PDB entry 4TKU | X-ray diffraction, 1.43 A resolution | chains B and D of the 4 polymer chains in the assembly

[Chain B (and D)]
Protein: Nitrogenase molybdenum-iron protein beta chain
Organism: Azotobacter vinelandii
Notes: EC 1.18.6.1; chain D of this document is another copy of the same molecule, construct and numbering; everything in this record applies to it too
UniProtKB: P07329 (NIFK_AZOVI); numbering as in UniProt (aligned over 1-523)
Amino-acid sequence (523 residues; row label = number of the first residue in the row):
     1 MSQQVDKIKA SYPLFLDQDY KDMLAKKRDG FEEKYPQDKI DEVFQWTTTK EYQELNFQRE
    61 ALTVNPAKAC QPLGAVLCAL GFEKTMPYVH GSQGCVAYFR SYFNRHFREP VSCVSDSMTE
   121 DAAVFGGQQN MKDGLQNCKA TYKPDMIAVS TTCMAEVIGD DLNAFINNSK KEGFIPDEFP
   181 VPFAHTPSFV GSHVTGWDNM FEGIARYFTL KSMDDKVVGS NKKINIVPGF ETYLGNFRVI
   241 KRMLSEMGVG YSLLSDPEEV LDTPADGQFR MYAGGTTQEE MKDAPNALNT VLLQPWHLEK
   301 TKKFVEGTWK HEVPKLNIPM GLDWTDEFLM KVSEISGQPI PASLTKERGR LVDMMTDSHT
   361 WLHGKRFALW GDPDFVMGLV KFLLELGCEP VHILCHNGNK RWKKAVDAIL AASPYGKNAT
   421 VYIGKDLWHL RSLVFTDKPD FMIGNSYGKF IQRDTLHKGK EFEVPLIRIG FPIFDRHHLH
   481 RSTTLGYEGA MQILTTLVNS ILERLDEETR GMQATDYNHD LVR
Disordered / not traced: 1
Metal / ion sites: fe(8)-S(7) cluster Fe: C70, C95, C153 (shared with 3 residues of chain A); Fe2+ site 1: R108, E109 (shared with D353(D), D357(D) of chain D); Fe2+ site 2: D353, D357 (shared with R108(D), E109(D) of chain D)
Small-molecule neighbours: fe(8)-S(7) cluster (CLF): C70, P72, S92, G94, C95, Y98, F99, T152, C153, S188
Curated features (UniProtKB/Swiss-Prot):
  - binding site ([8Fe-7S] cluster): C70, C95, C153, S188

[How chain B and chain D interact]
Residue-residue contacts (131; chain B residue first):
  S11(B) - Y517(D)  hydrogen bond (backbone-side chain)
  S11(B) - N518(D)
  Y12(B) - L505(D)  hydrophobic
  Y12(B) - E508(D)  hydrogen bond
  Y12(B) - T509(D)
  Y12(B) - T515(D)
  Y12(B) - Y517(D)
  Y12(B) - N518(D)
  F15(B) - Y517(D)
  L16(B) - A514(D)
  K34(B) - Q513(D)  hydrogen bond
  Q37(B) - Q513(D)  hydrogen bond
  R108(B) - D357(D)
  R108(B) - R523(D)  hydrogen bond (side chain-backbone)
  E109(B) - D353(D)
  R238(B) - R350(D)
  E259(B) - K346(D)  salt bridge
  E259(B) - R350(D)  salt bridge
  D262(B) - R350(D)  salt bridge
  P264(B) - K346(D)
  P264(B) - G349(D)
  A265(B) - G349(D)  hydrogen bond (backbone-backbone)
  A265(B) - V352(D)
  A265(B) - D353(D)
  K346(B) - E259(D)  salt bridge
  K346(B) - P264(D)
  G349(B) - P264(D)
  G349(B) - A265(D)  hydrogen bond (backbone-backbone)
  R350(B) - R238(D)
  R350(B) - E259(D)  salt bridge
  R350(B) - D262(D)  salt bridge
  V352(B) - A265(D)
  D353(B) - E109(D)
  D353(B) - A265(D)
  M354(B) - H478(D)
  M354(B) - R481(D)
  D357(B) - R108(D)
  D357(B) - H477(D)
  D357(B) - H478(D)
  S358(B) - H477(D)  hydrogen bond
  S358(B) - H478(D)  hydrogen bond
  W361(B) - H477(D)
  S446(B) - L521(D)
  Y447(B) - L521(D)  hydrophobic
  K449(B) - D506(D)  salt bridge
  K449(B) - H519(D)
  K449(B) - D520(D)  hydrogen bond (side chain-backbone)
  F450(B) - H519(D)
  Q452(B) - R510(D)
  R453(B) - R510(D)
  R453(B) - M512(D)  hydrogen bond
  R453(B) - D516(D)  salt bridge
  D454(B) - M512(D)
  L456(B) - R510(D)
  H457(B) - M512(D)
  E463(B) - R510(D)  salt bridge
  R468(B) - D506(D)  salt bridge
  F474(B) - L521(D)
  F474(B) - V522(D)
  F474(B) - R523(D)  hydrogen bond (backbone-backbone)
  D475(B) - L502(D)
  D475(B) - D506(D)
  D475(B) - L521(D)
  D475(B) - R523(D)
  R476(B) - N499(D)
  R476(B) - L502(D)
  R476(B) - E503(D)
  R476(B) - D506(D)  salt bridge
  H477(B) - D357(D)
  H477(B) - S358(D)  hydrogen bond
  H477(B) - W361(D)
  H477(B) - T495(D)
  H477(B) - V498(D)
  H477(B) - N499(D)
  H477(B) - L502(D)
  H477(B) - R523(D)  hydrogen bond (side chain-backbone)
  H478(B) - M354(D)
  H478(B) - D357(D)
  H478(B) - S358(D)  hydrogen bond
  H478(B) - L494(D)
  H478(B) - T495(D)
  L479(B) - N499(D)
  R481(B) - M354(D)
  R481(B) - M491(D)
  M491(B) - R481(D)
  L494(B) - H478(D)
  T495(B) - H477(D)
  T495(B) - H478(D)
  V498(B) - H477(D)
  N499(B) - R476(D)
  N499(B) - H477(D)  hydrogen bond (side chain-backbone)
  N499(B) - L479(D)
  L502(B) - D475(D)
  L502(B) - R476(D)
  L502(B) - H477(D)
  E503(B) - R476(D)
  D506(B) - K449(D)  salt bridge
  D506(B) - R468(D)  salt bridge
  D506(B) - D475(D)
  D506(B) - R476(D)  salt bridge
  E508(B) - Y12(D)  hydrogen bond
  T509(B) - Y12(D)
  R510(B) - Q452(D)
  R510(B) - R453(D)
  R510(B) - L456(D)
  R510(B) - E463(D)
  M512(B) - R453(D)  hydrogen bond
  M512(B) - D454(D)
  M512(B) - H457(D)
  Q513(B) - K34(D)  hydrogen bond
  Q513(B) - Q37(D)  hydrogen bond
  A514(B) - L16(D)
  D516(B) - R453(D)  salt bridge
  Y517(B) - S11(D)  hydrogen bond (side chain-backbone)
  Y517(B) - Y12(D)
  Y517(B) - F15(D)
  N518(B) - S11(D)
  N518(B) - Y12(D)
  H519(B) - K449(D)
  H519(B) - F450(D)
  D520(B) - K449(D)  hydrogen bond (backbone-side chain)
  L521(B) - S446(D)
  L521(B) - Y447(D)  hydrophobic
  L521(B) - F450(D)  hydrophobic
  L521(B) - F474(D)
  L521(B) - D475(D)
  V522(B) - F474(D)
  R523(B) - R108(D)  hydrogen bond (backbone-side chain)
  R523(B) - F474(D)  hydrogen bond (backbone-backbone)
  R523(B) - D475(D)
  R523(B) - H477(D)  hydrogen bond (backbone-side chain)
Also at the interface, not in a pair above, chain B (68 interface residues in all): P13, R105, E258, T263, L505, T515
Also at the interface, not in a pair above, chain D (69 interface residues in all): P13, I40, R105, E258, T263

[In short]
The interface between chain B and chain D involves 68 residues on one side and 69 on the other, with 25
hydrogen bonds and 15 salt bridges. Among the polar pairs are E259(B)-K346(D), E259(B)-R350(D) and
D262(B)-R350(D). Chain B binds fe(8)-S(7) cluster.
Both chains are Nitrogenase molybdenum-iron protein beta chain (Azotobacter vinelandii). Entry 4TKU
(Reactivated Nitrogenase MoFe-protein from A. vinelandii) was determined by X-ray diffraction, deposited
together with 4TKV.
